2WKW - chains A and B; structure by X-ray diffraction, 2.03 A resolution.

Chain A (and B):
Molecule: Carboxylesterase
Source organism: Alcaligenes sp
Notes: chain B of this document is another copy of the same molecule, construct and numbering; everything in this record applies to it too
Reference sequence: Q7SIA5 (Q7SIA5_ALCSP); residue numbers follow UniProt; this construct covers 1-328
Sequence (328 residues; numbered 1 to 328; the number before each row is that of its first residue):
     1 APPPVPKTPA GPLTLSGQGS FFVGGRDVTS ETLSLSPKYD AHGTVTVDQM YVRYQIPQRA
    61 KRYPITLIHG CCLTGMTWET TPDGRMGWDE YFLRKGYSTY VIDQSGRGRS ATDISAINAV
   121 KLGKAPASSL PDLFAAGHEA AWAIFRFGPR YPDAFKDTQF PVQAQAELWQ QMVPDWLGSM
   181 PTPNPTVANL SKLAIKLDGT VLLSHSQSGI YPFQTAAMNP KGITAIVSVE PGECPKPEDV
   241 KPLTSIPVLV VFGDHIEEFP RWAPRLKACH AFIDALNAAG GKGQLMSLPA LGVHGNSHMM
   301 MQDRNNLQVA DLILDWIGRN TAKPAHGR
Unresolved in the structure: 1-7, 323-328
Cystine bridges: Cys71-Cys72, Cys234-Cys269
Residues lining bound ligands: W22 ([(2S)-4-methyl-3-oxo-2,3,4,5-tetrahydro-1H-1,4-benzodiazepin-2-yl]acetic acid): Gly70, Cys71, Cys72, Leu73, Phe134, Ala136, Ala141, Ile144, Phe145, His205, Ser206, Gln207, Gly232, Arg261, Trp262, Arg265, His298
Reported in the primary citation:
  - catalytic residues: Cys71, Ser206, Gln207
  - binding site for W22: Cys71, Ser206, Gln207
  - conformationally variable residues (loop rearrangement): Ser36 to Tyr39

Chain A / chain B interface:
Contacting residue pairs (126):
  Pro12(A) - Thr14(B)
  Pro12(A) - Leu15(B)
  Pro12(A) - Gln58(B)
  Leu13(A) - Leu13(B)
  Leu13(A) - Thr14(B)
  Leu13(A) - Leu15(B)  hydrogen bond (backbone-backbone)
  Thr14(A) - Pro12(B)
  Thr14(A) - Leu13(B)
  Thr14(A) - Thr14(B)  hydrogen bond
  Leu15(A) - Pro12(B)
  Leu15(A) - Leu13(B)  hydrogen bond (backbone-backbone)
  Gln18(A) - Gln55(B)  hydrogen bond
  Gln18(A) - Glu90(B)
  Gly19(A) - Thr80(B)
  Ser20(A) - Met76(B)
  Ser20(A) - Glu79(B)  hydrogen bond
  Ser20(A) - Thr80(B)  hydrogen bond (backbone-side chain)
  Phe22(A) - Met76(B)  hydrophobic
  Phe22(A) - Gln170(B)
  Phe22(A) - Gln171(B)
  Gly24(A) - Gln170(B)  hydrogen bond (backbone-side chain)
  Asp27(A) - His138(B)  salt bridge
  Leu33(A) - Leu133(B)
  Leu33(A) - Phe134(B)
  Leu33(A) - Ala135(B)  hydrogen bond (backbone-backbone)
  Leu33(A) - Gly137(B)
  Ser34(A) - Phe134(B)
  Leu35(A) - Asp132(B)
  Tyr39(A) - Phe134(B)  hydrophobic
  Tyr39(A) - Arg261(B)  hydrogen bond
  Gly43(A) - Glu139(B)
  Thr44(A) - Gly137(B)
  Thr44(A) - His138(B)  hydrogen bond (backbone-backbone)
  Thr44(A) - Glu139(B)  hydrogen bond
  Val45(A) - Ala136(B)
  Val45(A) - His138(B)
  Thr46(A) - His138(B)  hydrogen bond
  Thr46(A) - Trp169(B)
  Gln49(A) - Trp169(B)
  Gln49(A) - Gln170(B)  hydrogen bond (side chain-backbone)
  Tyr51(A) - Arg53(B)  hydrogen bond
  Tyr51(A) - Met76(B)  hydrophobic
  Tyr51(A) - Glu79(B)  hydrogen bond
  Tyr51(A) - Arg109(B)
  Arg53(A) - Arg53(B)
  Arg53(A) - Glu79(B)  salt bridge
  Arg53(A) - Asp89(B)  salt bridge
  Gln55(A) - Gln18(B)  hydrogen bond
  Gln55(A) - Gln55(B)
  Gln58(A) - Pro12(B)
  Thr74(A) - Arg109(B)
  Gly75(A) - Arg109(B)
  Met76(A) - Ser20(B)
  Met76(A) - Phe22(B)  hydrophobic
  Met76(A) - Tyr51(B)  hydrophobic
  Met76(A) - Arg109(B)
  Glu79(A) - Ser20(B)  hydrogen bond
  Glu79(A) - Tyr51(B)  hydrogen bond
  Glu79(A) - Arg53(B)  salt bridge
  Glu79(A) - Arg109(B)  salt bridge
  Thr80(A) - Gly19(B)
  Thr80(A) - Ser20(B)  hydrogen bond (side chain-backbone)
  Glu90(A) - Gln18(B)
  Asp103(A) - Arg109(B)  salt bridge
  Gly108(A) - Gly108(B)
  Arg109(A) - Tyr51(B)
  Arg109(A) - Arg53(B)
  Arg109(A) - Thr74(B)
  Arg109(A) - Gly75(B)
  Arg109(A) - Met76(B)
  Arg109(A) - Glu79(B)  salt bridge
  Arg109(A) - Asp103(B)  salt bridge
  Arg109(A) - Val173(B)
  Ala111(A) - Met172(B)
  Ala111(A) - Val173(B)  hydrophobic
  Thr112(A) - Pro174(B)
  Ile114(A) - Leu133(B)  hydrophobic
  Ile114(A) - Pro174(B)  hydrophobic
  Ile117(A) - Ile117(B)  hydrophobic
  Ile117(A) - Leu130(B)
  Ile117(A) - Leu133(B)  hydrophobic
  Asn118(A) - Leu133(B)  hydrogen bond (side chain-backbone)
  Val120(A) - Leu130(B)  hydrophobic
  Lys121(A) - Ala127(B)
  Lys121(A) - Ser128(B)  hydrogen bond (side chain-backbone)
  Lys121(A) - Leu130(B)  hydrogen bond (side chain-backbone)
  Lys121(A) - Asp132(B)  salt bridge
  Ala127(A) - Val120(B)
  Ala127(A) - Lys121(B)
  Ser128(A) - Lys121(B)
  Leu130(A) - Ile117(B)
  Leu130(A) - Val120(B)  hydrophobic
  Leu130(A) - Lys121(B)  hydrogen bond (backbone-side chain)
  Pro131(A) - Lys121(B)
  Asp132(A) - Leu35(B)
  Asp132(A) - Lys121(B)  salt bridge
  Leu133(A) - Ile114(B)  hydrophobic
  Leu133(A) - Ile117(B)  hydrophobic
  Leu133(A) - Asn118(B)  hydrogen bond (backbone-side chain)
  Phe134(A) - Leu33(B)
  Phe134(A) - Ser34(B)
  Phe134(A) - Tyr39(B)  hydrophobic
  Ala135(A) - Leu33(B)  hydrogen bond (backbone-backbone)
  Ala135(A) - Ile114(B)  hydrophobic
  Ala136(A) - Val45(B)
  Gly137(A) - Leu33(B)
  Gly137(A) - Thr44(B)
  His138(A) - Asp27(B)
  His138(A) - Thr44(B)  hydrogen bond (backbone-backbone)
  His138(A) - Val45(B)
  His138(A) - Thr46(B)  hydrogen bond
  Glu139(A) - Gly43(B)
  Glu139(A) - Thr44(B)  hydrogen bond
  Trp169(A) - Thr46(B)
  Trp169(A) - Gln49(B)
  Gln170(A) - Phe22(B)
  Gln170(A) - Gly24(B)  hydrogen bond (side chain-backbone)
  Gln170(A) - Gln49(B)  hydrogen bond (backbone-side chain)
  Gln171(A) - Phe22(B)
  Met172(A) - Gln49(B)
  Met172(A) - Ala111(B)
  Val173(A) - Arg109(B)
  Val173(A) - Ala111(B)  hydrophobic
  Pro174(A) - Thr112(B)
  Pro174(A) - Ile114(B)  hydrophobic
  Arg261(A) - Tyr39(B)  hydrogen bond
Other interface residues (no listed pair), chain A (65 interface residues in all): Ser16, Phe21, Val23, Leu93, Val101, Ile102, Ile144
Other interface residues (no listed pair), chain B (67 interface residues in all): Gly11, Ser16, Phe21, Val23, Leu93, Ile102, Pro131, Ile144, Trp176

Overview:
65 residues of chain A and 67 residues of chain B are in contact, with 31 hydrogen bonds and 10 salt bridges.
Among the polar pairs are Asp27(A)-His138(B), Arg53(A)-Glu79(B) and Arg53(A)-Asp89(B). Ligands of chain A:
compound W22. From the paper: catalytic residues Cys71(A), Ser206(A) and Gln207(A); a binding site for W22 at
Cys71(A), Ser206(A) and Gln207(A).
Chain A and chain B are both Carboxylesterase (Alcaligenes sp); the structure, Alcaligenes esterase complexed
with product analogue, was determined by X-ray diffraction, deposited together with 1QLW.
